Entry 8WE2 (X-ray diffraction, 2.11 A resolution); this record covers chains A and B of the 4 polymer chains in the assembly.

== Chain A (and B) ==
Protein: 14-3-3 protein zeta/delta
Organism: Homo sapiens
Notes: chain B of this document is another copy of the same molecule, construct and numbering; everything in this record applies to it too
UniProtKB: P63104 (1433Z_HUMAN); residue numbers follow UniProt; this construct covers 1-245
Chain sequence (246 residues; numbered 0 to 245; the number before each row is that of its first residue; numbering starts at 0):
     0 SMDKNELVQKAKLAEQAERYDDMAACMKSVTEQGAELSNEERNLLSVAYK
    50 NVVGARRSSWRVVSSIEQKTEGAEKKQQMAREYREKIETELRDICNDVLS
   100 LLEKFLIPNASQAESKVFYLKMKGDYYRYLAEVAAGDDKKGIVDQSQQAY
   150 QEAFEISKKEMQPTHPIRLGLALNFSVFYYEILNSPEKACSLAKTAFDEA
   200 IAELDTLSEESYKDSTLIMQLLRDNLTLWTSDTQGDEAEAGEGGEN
Unresolved in the structure: 0-1, 70, 231-245 (chain B: 0, 230-245)
Differences from the reference sequence: expression tag (0)

== Interface between chain A and chain B ==
Residue-residue contacts - 37 pairs, chain A then chain B:
  Q8(A) - K75(B)
  Q8(A) - M78(B)
  K9(A) - M78(B)
  L12(A) - I65(B)  hydrophobic
  L12(A) - M78(B)
  L12(A) - A79(B)  hydrophobic
  A13(A) - Y82(B)
  Q15(A) - V61(B)
  Q15(A) - I65(B)
  A16(A) - S58(B)  hydrogen bond (backbone-side chain)
  A16(A) - V62(B)  hydrophobic
  R18(A) - S58(B)
  R18(A) - Y82(B)  hydrogen bond
  R18(A) - K85(B)
  R18(A) - E89(B)  salt bridge
  D21(A) - Y82(B)  hydrogen bond
  D21(A) - K85(B)  salt bridge
  S58(A) - A16(B)  hydrogen bond (side chain-backbone)
  S58(A) - R18(B)
  V61(A) - Q15(B)
  V62(A) - A16(B)  hydrophobic
  I65(A) - L12(B)  hydrophobic
  I65(A) - Q15(B)
  K74(A) - E5(B)  salt bridge
  K75(A) - Q8(B)
  M78(A) - E5(B)
  M78(A) - Q8(B)
  M78(A) - K9(B)
  M78(A) - L12(B)
  A79(A) - L12(B)  hydrophobic
  Y82(A) - L12(B)  hydrophobic
  Y82(A) - A13(B)
  Y82(A) - R18(B)  hydrogen bond
  Y82(A) - D21(B)  hydrogen bond
  K85(A) - R18(B)
  K85(A) - D21(B)  salt bridge
  E89(A) - R18(B)  salt bridge
Other interface residues (no listed pair), chain A (22 interface residues in all): E5, R55, I86
Other interface residues (no listed pair), chain B (21 interface residues in all): R55, I86

== Summary ==
The interface between chain A and chain B involves 22 residues on one side and 21 on the other, with 6
hydrogen bonds and 5 salt bridges. Among the polar pairs are R18(A)-E89(B), D21(A)-K85(B) and K74(A)-E5(B).
Chain A and chain B are both 14-3-3 protein zeta/delta (Homo sapiens); the structure, 14-3-3 zeta complexed
with S609 phosphorylated peptide derived from GPIb alpha cytoplasmic domain, was determined by X-ray
diffraction.
